7NK9 - chains G and H of the 14 polymer chains in the assembly; structure by electron microscopy, 2.90 A resolution.

Chain G:
Name: ATP synthase gamma chain
Source organism: Mycobacterium smegmatis (strain ATCC 700084 / mc(2)155)
UniProt: A0R201 (ATPG_MYCS2); numbering as in UniProt (aligned over 1-307)
Amino-acid sequence (307 residues; numbered 1 to 307; the number before each row is that of its first residue):
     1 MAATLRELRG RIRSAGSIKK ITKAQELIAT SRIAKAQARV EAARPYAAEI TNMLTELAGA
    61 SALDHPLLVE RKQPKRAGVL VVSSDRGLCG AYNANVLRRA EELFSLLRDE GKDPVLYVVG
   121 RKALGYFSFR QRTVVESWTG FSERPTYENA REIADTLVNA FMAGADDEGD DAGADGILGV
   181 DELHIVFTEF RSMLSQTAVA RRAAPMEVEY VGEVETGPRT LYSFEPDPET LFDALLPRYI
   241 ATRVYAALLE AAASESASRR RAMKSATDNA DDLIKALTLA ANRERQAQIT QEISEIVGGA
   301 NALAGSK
Unresolved in the structure: 1-52, 67-218, 235-307

Chain H:
Name: ATP synthase epsilon chain
Source organism: Mycobacterium smegmatis (strain ATCC 700084 / mc(2)155)
UniProt: A0R1Z9 (ATPE_MYCS2); residues 1-121 here = UniProt positions 1-121
Amino-acid sequence (121 residues; row label = number of the first residue in the row):
     1 MADLNVEIVA VERELWSGPA TFVFTRTTAG EIGILPRHIP LVAQLVDDAM VRVEREGEDD
    61 LRIAVDGGFL SVTEETVRIL VENAQFESEI DADAAKEDAA SDDERTAAWG RARLRALGQI
   121 D
Unresolved in the structure: 1-2, 8-18, 57-58, 81-106, 121

How chain G and chain H interact:
Contacting residue pairs (20):
  Met-53(G) with Phe-69(H), hydrophobic; Ser-71(H); Leu-80(H), hydrophobic
  Thr-220(G) with Pro-40(H)
  Tyr-222(G) with Val-42(H), hydrophobic; Thr-73(H)
  Ser-223(G) with Ile-39(H); Pro-40(H), hydrogen bond (backbone-backbone); Leu-41(H); Val-42(H), hydrogen bond (backbone-backbone)
  Phe-224(G) with Val-42(H)
  Glu-225(G) with Ala-29(H); Ile-32(H); Leu-41(H); Val-42(H), hydrogen bond (backbone-backbone); Ala-43(H)
  Pro-226(G) with Thr-28(H)
  Leu-231(G) with Val-42(H); Gln-44(H)
  Ala-234(G) with Gln-44(H)
Also at the interface, not in a pair above, chain G (10 interface residues in all): Leu-221
Also at the interface, not in a pair above, chain H (15 interface residues in all): Thr-27, Val-72

Summary:
10 residues of chain G face 15 of chain H across their interface, with 3 hydrogen bonds. Backbone hydrogen
bonds pair Ser-223(G)/Pro-40(H), Ser-223(G)/Val-42(H) and Glu-225(G)/Val-42(H).
Chain G is ATP synthase gamma chain and chain H is ATP synthase epsilon chain, both from Mycobacterium
smegmatis (strain ATCC 700084 / mc(2)155); the structure, Mycobacterium smegmatis ATP synthase Fo domain state
1, was determined by electron microscopy (same publication as 7NJK, 7NJL, 7NJM, 7NJN, 7NJO, 7NJP and 20
further entries).
